Entry 9BEW (electron microscopy, 3.30 A resolution); this record covers chains H and L of the 18 polymer chains in the assembly.

# Chain H
Molecule: 10-1074 heavy chain
Source organism: Homo sapiens
Notes: fragment: Fab
Sequence (235 residues; numbered 1 to 216 plus 19 insertion-coded residues; the number before each row is that of its first residue; a row labelled like 82A-82C holds insertion residues (82A, then the next letters in order)):
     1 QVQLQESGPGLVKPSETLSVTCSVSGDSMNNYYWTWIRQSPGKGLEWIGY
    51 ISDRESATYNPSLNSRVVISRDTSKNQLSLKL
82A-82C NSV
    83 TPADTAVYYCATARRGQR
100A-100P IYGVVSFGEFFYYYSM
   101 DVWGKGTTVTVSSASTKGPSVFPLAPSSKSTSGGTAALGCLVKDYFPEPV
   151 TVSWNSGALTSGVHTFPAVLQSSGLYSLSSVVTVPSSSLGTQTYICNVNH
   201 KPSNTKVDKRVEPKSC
Not modelled in the structure: 115-216
Cystine bridges: Cys22-Cys92

# Chain L
Molecule: 10-1074 light chain
Source organism: Homo sapiens
Notes: fragment: Fab
Sequence (214 residues; row label = number of the first residue in the row; a row labelled like 66A-66C holds insertion residues (66A, then the next letters in order)):
     6 SYVRPLSVALGETARISCGRQALGSRAVQWYQHRPGQAPILLIYNNQDRP
    56 SGIPERFSGTP
66A-66C DIN
    67 FGTRATLTISGVEAGDEADYYCHMWDSRS
95A-95C GFS
    96 WSFGGATRLTVLGQPKAAPSVTLFPPSSEELQANKATLVCLISDFYPGAV
   146 TVAWKADSSPVKAGVETTTPSKQSNNKYAASSYLSLTPEQWKSHRSYSCQ
   196 VTHEGSTVEKTVAPTECS
Not modelled in the structure: 6, 109-213
Cystine bridges: Cys23-Cys88

# Chain H / chain L interface
Pairs across the interface - 42 pairs, chain H then chain L:
  Gln39(H) - His38(L)  hydrogen bond
  Gly44(H) - Tyr87(L)
  Leu45(H) - Tyr87(L)
  Leu45(H) - Phe98(L)
  Trp47(H) - His89(L)
  Trp47(H) - Trp91(L)  hydrophobic
  Trp47(H) - Ser95C(L)
  Trp47(H) - Trp96(L)
  Trp47(H) - Phe98(L)  hydrophobic
  Gly49(H) - Trp96(L)
  Tyr50(H) - Phe95B(L)  hydrophobic
  Tyr50(H) - Trp96(L)  hydrophobic
  Tyr59(H) - Trp96(L)
  Asn60(H) - Trp96(L)
  Pro61(H) - Trp96(L)
  Tyr91(H) - His38(L)
  Tyr91(H) - Gln42(L)  hydrogen bond (side chain-backbone)
  Tyr91(H) - Pro44(L)
  Arg96(H) - Tyr49(L)
  Arg100(H) - Ser30(L)  hydrogen bond
  Arg100(H) - Arg31(L)
  Arg100(H) - Asp66A(L)  salt bridge
  Tyr100B(H) - Ser30(L)
  Tyr100B(H) - Ser93(L)
  Phe100K(H) - Ser30(L)
  Phe100K(H) - Trp91(L)
  Phe100K(H) - Asp92(L)
  Phe100K(H) - Ser93(L)
  Tyr100L(H) - Trp91(L)
  Tyr100M(H) - Gln34(L)
  Tyr100M(H) - Asn50(L)
  Tyr100M(H) - Trp91(L)  hydrophobic
  Tyr100N(H) - Trp91(L)
  Tyr100N(H) - Phe95B(L)  hydrophobic
  Ser100O(H) - Gln34(L)
  Ser100O(H) - Tyr36(L)
  Met100P(H) - Tyr36(L)  hydrogen bond (backbone-side chain)
  Met100P(H) - Leu46(L)
  Trp103(H) - Tyr36(L)  hydrophobic
  Trp103(H) - Pro44(L)
  Gly104(H) - Ala43(L)
  Lys105(H) - Gln42(L)
Also at the interface, not in a pair above, chain H (27 interface residues in all): Ile37, Glu46, Ile48, Thr58, Asp101
Also at the interface, not in a pair above, chain L (23 interface residues in all): Ala32, Pro55

# Overview
The interface between chain H and chain L involves 27 residues on one side and 23 on the other, with 4
hydrogen bonds and 1 salt bridge. Polar pairs include Arg100(H)-Asp66A(L), Gln39(H)-His38(L) and
Tyr91(H)-Gln42(L).
Here chain H is 10-1074 heavy chain and chain L is 10-1074 light chain, both from Homo sapiens. Entry 9BEW
(Cryo-EM structure of the HIV-1 BG505 IDL Env trimer in complex with 3BNC117 and 10-1074 Fabs) was determined
by electron microscopy together with 9BER and 9BF6 from the same study.
